8YZ2 - chains d and D of the 39 polymer chains in the assembly; structure by electron microscopy, 2.68 A resolution.

[Chain d]
Name: Antenna pigment protein beta chain
From: Dinoroseobacter shibae DFL 12
UniProt: A8LQ14 (A8LQ14_DINSH); residue numbers follow UniProt; this construct covers 1-49
Sequence (49 residues; numbered 1 to 49; the number before each row is that of its first residue):
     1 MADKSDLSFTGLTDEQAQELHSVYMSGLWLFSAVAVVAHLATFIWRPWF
Not modelled in the structure: 1-5
Residues lining bound ligands:
  - Spheroidenone (A1EFU; (4E,16E,26E)-2-methoxy-2,6,10,14,19,23,27,31-octamethyl-dotriaconta-4,6,8,10,12,14,16,18,20,22,26,30-dodecaen-3-one), molecule 1: Glu19, Leu20, Val23, Tyr24, Gly27, Leu28, Phe31
  - Spheroidenone (A1EFU), molecule 2: Phe31, Val34, Ala38, Ala41, Thr42, Ile44, Trp45
  - bacteriochlorophyll a (BCL), molecule 1: His21, Tyr24, Met25, Leu28, Trp48, Phe49
  - bacteriochlorophyll a (BCL), molecule 2: Leu28, Phe31, Ser32, Ala35, Val36, His39, Thr42, Phe43, Arg46, Trp48, Phe49
  - bacteriochlorophyll a (BCL), molecule 3: Phe31, Val34, Ala35, Ala38, His39, Thr42, Trp45

[Chain D]
Name: Antenna pigment protein alpha chain
From: Dinoroseobacter shibae DFL 12
UniProt: A8LQ15 (A8LQ15_DINSH); residue numbers follow UniProt; this construct covers 1-53
Sequence (53 residues; numbered 1 to 53; the number before each row is that of its first residue):
     1 MSKFYKIWLIFDPRRVFVAQGVFLFLLAAMIHLVLLSTEHFNWFELAAAN
    51 AAM
Not modelled in the structure: 1, 53
Residues lining bound ligands:
  - Spheroidenone (A1EFU; (4E,16E,26E)-2-methoxy-2,6,10,14,19,23,27,31-octamethyl-dotriaconta-4,6,8,10,12,14,16,18,20,22,26,30-dodecaen-3-one), molecule 1: Lys3, Phe4, Lys6, Ile7, Leu9, Ile10
  - Spheroidenone (A1EFU), molecule 2: Phe17, Gln20, Phe23, Leu24, Leu27, Met30, Ile31, Val34
  - Spheroidenone (A1EFU), molecule 3: Phe17, Gln20, Gly21
  - Spheroidenone (A1EFU), molecule 4: Phe25, Ala28, Ala29, His32, Leu33, Leu36, Trp43
  - bacteriochlorophyll a (BCL), molecule 1: Phe4, Ile7, Trp8, Phe11, Val16, Gln20, Phe23, Ile31
  - bacteriochlorophyll a (BCL), molecule 2: Gly21, Leu24, Phe25, Ala28, His32, Leu35, Trp43, Phe44
  - bacteriochlorophyll a (BCL), molecule 3: Leu24, Leu27, Ala28, Ile31, His32, Leu35, Phe41
  - MW9 ((21R,24R,27S)-24,27,28-trihydroxy-18,24-dioxo-19,23,25-trioxa-24lambda~5~-phosphaoctacosan-21-yl (9Z)-octadec-9-enoate), molecule 1: Phe11, Val16, Ala19, Gln20, Phe23, Leu26, Met30
  - MW9, molecule 2: Arg14, Arg15, Val18, Gly21, Val22, Phe25, Leu26, Ala29, Leu33

[Interface between chain d and chain D]
Contacting residue pairs (34; chain d residue first):
  Leu7(d) with Leu9(D)
  Ser8(d) with Leu9(D)
  Phe9(d) with Leu9(D), hydrogen bond (backbone-backbone); Ile10(D), hydrophobic
  Thr10(d) with Trp8(D), hydrogen bond (side chain-backbone); Leu9(D), hydrogen bond (backbone-backbone); Ile10(D); Phe11(D); Asp12(D)
  Leu12(d) with Leu9(D); Pro13(D), hydrophobic
  Thr13(d) with Leu9(D)
  Asp14(d) with Tyr5(D); Lys6(D), salt bridge; Leu9(D)
  Ala17(d) with Tyr5(D); Trp8(D); Leu9(D), hydrophobic
  Gln18(d) with Tyr5(D)
  Leu20(d) with Trp8(D); Pro13(D), hydrophobic; Phe17(D), hydrophobic
  His21(d) with Phe4(D); Tyr5(D); Trp8(D)
  Tyr24(d) with Trp8(D), hydrophobic; Phe17(D), hydrophobic
  Trp45(d) with Trp43(D), hydrophobic; Leu46(D), hydrophobic
  Arg46(d) with His40(D), hydrogen bond (side chain-backbone); Phe41(D); Leu46(D)
  Pro47(d) with Phe41(D)
  Trp48(d) with Phe41(D), hydrophobic
Interface residues without a listed pair, chain d (17 interface residues in all): Phe31
Interface residues without a listed pair, chain D (17 interface residues in all): Ile7, Gln20, Leu24

[In short]
The chain d/chain D interface involves 17 residues from each chain, with 4 hydrogen bonds and 1 salt bridge.
Polar contacts include Asp14(d)-Lys6(D), Thr10(d)-Trp8(D) and Arg46(d)-His40(D). 3 bacteriochlorophyll a
molecules and 2 Spheroidenone molecules are bound between chain d and chain D.
Chain d is Antenna pigment protein beta chain and chain D is Antenna pigment protein alpha chain, both from
Dinoroseobacter shibae DFL 12; the structure, Cryo-EM structure of a tri-heme cytochrome-associated RC-LH1
complex from a marine photoheterotrophic bacterium, purified with magnesium ..., was determined by electron
microscopy together with 8YY9 and 9KM0 from the same study.
